Entry 6Y2Z (X-ray diffraction, 2.15 A resolution); this record covers chain A.

[Chain A]
Molecule: Signal recognition particle 54 kDa protein
Organism: Homo sapiens
UniProt: P61011 (SRP54_HUMAN); residues 1-296 here = UniProt positions 1-296
Chain sequence (303 residues; each row starts with the number of its first residue; numbers below 1 keep their minus sign (Met-6 is residue -6)):
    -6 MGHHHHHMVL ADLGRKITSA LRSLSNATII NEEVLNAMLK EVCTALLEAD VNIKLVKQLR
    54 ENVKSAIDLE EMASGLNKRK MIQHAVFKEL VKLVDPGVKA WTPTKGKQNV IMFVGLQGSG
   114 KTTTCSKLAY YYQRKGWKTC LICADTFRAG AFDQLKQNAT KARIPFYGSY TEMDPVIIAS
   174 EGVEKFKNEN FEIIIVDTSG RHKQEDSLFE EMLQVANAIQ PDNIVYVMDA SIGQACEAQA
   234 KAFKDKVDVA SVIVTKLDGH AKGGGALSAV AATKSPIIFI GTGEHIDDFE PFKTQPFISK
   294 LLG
Disordered / not traced: -6 to -5
Sequence notes: initiating methionine (-6); expression tag (-5 to 0)
Ion coordination: Mg2+: Lys85, Asp88
Swiss-Prot annotation at these positions:
  - binding site (GTP): Gly108 to Thr115, Asp190 to Arg194, Thr248 to Asp251
  - natural variant: Gly113 (G113R: In SCN8), Thr115 (T115A: In SCN8), Thr117 (deletion: In SCN8), Cys118 (C118Y: In SCN8), Cys136 (C136Y: In SCN8), Ala223 (A223D: In SCN8), Gly226 (G226E: In SCN8), Gly274 (G274D: In SCN8)

[Summary]
The Mg2+ site is built by Lys85 and Asp88. From UniProt: 17 GTP-binding residues.
Chain A is Signal recognition particle 54 kDa protein (Homo sapiens); the structure, NG domain of human SRP54,
was determined by X-ray diffraction together with 6Y30, 6Y31 and 6Y32 from the same study.
